PDB entry 8REN | X-ray diffraction, 2.14 A resolution | chains B and C of the 4 polymer chains in the assembly

[Chain B (and C)]
Name: Flavin-dependent thymidylate synthase
Organism: Thermotoga maritima
Notes: EC 2.1.1.148; chain C of this document is another copy of the same molecule, construct and numbering; everything in this record applies to it too
UniProt: Q9WYT0 (THYX_THEMA); residue numbers follow UniProt; this construct covers 1-220
Chain sequence (232 residues; row label = number of the first residue in the row; numbers below 1 keep their minus sign (Met-11 is residue -11)):
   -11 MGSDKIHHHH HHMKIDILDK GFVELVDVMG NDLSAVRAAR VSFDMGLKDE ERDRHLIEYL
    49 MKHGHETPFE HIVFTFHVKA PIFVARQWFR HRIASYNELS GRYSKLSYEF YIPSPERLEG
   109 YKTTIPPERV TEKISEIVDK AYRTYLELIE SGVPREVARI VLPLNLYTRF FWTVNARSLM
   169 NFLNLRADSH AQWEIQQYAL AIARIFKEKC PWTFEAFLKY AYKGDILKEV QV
Disordered / not traced: -11 to -1, 33-37, 217-220 (chain C: -11 to -1, 33-35)
Sequence notes: initiating methionine (-11); expression tag (-10 to 0)
Swiss-Prot annotation at these positions:
  - motif: Arg78 to Ser88 (ThyX motif)
  - active site: Arg174 (Involved in ionization of N3 of dUMP, leading to its activation)
  - binding site (FAD): Thr55, Arg78 to Ile81, Glu86, Asn163 to Arg165, Asn169
  - binding site (dUMP): Gln75 to Arg78, Glu86 to Arg90, Arg147, Arg174
  - mutagenesis: His53 (H53A: Shows 1.39% of wild-type activity), Ser88 (S88A/C: Still catalytically active although shows a large decrease in activity), Arg90 (R90A: Binds dUMP 670-fold weaker than wild-type), Glu144 (E144A: Shows 0.113% of wild-type activity; E144R: Shows 0.016% of wild-type activity), Arg174 (R174A: Still catalytically active although only shows 0.0008% of wild-type activity. Binds dUMP 7300-fold weaker than wild-type; R174K: Loss of catalytic activity)
From the paper describing this entry:
  - binding site for dihydroflavine-adenine dinucleotide: His53, Arg78, Glu86, Ser88
  - mutagenesis - Y91F: unchanged binding to flavin

[How chain B and chain C interact]
Pairs across the interface - 5 pairs, chain B then chain C:
  Glu58(B) with Arg80(C), salt bridge
  Arg80(B) with Thr55(C); Glu58(C), salt bridge; Arg165(C)
  Arg165(B) with Arg80(C)
Interface residues without a listed pair, chain B (5 interface residues in all): Thr55, Ile81
Interface residues without a listed pair, chain C (5 interface residues in all): Ile81

[In short]
Chain B and chain C each contribute 5 residues to their interface, with 2 salt bridges. The salt-bridged pair
is Glu58(B)-Arg80(C). The paper reports a binding site for dihydroflavine-adenine dinucleotide at His53(B),
Arg78(B) and Glu86(B) among others; Y91F of chain B leaves binding to flavin unchanged.
Both chains are Flavin-dependent thymidylate synthase (Thermotoga maritima). Entry 8REN (Crystal structure of
reduced ThyX) was determined by X-ray diffraction (same publication as 8REO, 8REP and 8REQ).
